PDB entry 7XS6 | electron microscopy, 2.90 A resolution | chains B and A

[Chain B (and A)]
Name: Chitin synthase 1
Organism: Saccharomyces cerevisiae
Notes: EC 2.4.1.16; chain A of this document is another copy of the same molecule, construct and numbering; everything in this record applies to it too
UniProtKB: P08004 (CHS1_YEAST); residue numbers follow UniProt; this construct covers 1-1131
Sequence (1131 residues; each row starts with the number of its first residue):
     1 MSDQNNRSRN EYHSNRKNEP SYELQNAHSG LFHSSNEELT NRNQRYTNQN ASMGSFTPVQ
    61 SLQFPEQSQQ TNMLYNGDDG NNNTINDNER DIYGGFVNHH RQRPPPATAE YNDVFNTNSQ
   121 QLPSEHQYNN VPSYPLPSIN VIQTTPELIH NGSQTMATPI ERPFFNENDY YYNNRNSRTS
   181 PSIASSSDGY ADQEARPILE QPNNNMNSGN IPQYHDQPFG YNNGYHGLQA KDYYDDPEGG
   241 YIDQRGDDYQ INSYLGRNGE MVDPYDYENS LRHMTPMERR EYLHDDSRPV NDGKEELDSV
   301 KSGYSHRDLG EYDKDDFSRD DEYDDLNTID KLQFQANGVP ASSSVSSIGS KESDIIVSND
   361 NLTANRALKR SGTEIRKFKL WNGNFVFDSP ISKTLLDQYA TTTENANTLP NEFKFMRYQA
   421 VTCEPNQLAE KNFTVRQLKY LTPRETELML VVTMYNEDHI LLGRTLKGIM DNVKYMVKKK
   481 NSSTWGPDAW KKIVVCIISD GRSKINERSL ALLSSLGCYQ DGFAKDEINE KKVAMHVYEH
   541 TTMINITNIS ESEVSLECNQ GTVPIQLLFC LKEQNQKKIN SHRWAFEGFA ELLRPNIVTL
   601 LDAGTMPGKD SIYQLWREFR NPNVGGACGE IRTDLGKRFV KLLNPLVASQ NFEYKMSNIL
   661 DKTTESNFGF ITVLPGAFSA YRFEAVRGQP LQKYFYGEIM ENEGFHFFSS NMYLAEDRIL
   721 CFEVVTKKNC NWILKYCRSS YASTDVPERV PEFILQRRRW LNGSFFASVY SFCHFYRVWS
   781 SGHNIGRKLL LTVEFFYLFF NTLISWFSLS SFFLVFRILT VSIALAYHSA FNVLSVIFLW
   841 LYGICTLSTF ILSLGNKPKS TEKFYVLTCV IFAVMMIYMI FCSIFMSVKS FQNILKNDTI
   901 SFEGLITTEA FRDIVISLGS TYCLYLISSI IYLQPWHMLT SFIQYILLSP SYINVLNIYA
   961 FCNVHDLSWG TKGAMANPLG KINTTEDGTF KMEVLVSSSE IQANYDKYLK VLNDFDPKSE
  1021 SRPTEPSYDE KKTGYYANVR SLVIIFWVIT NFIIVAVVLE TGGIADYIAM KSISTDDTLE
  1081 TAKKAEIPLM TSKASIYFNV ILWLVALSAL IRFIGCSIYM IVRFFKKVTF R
Disordered / not traced: 1-377, 699-703, 897-907, 1076-1084
Curated features (UniProtKB/Swiss-Prot):
  - modified residue: Ser-34 (Phosphoserine), Ser-35 (Phosphoserine), Ser-270 (Phosphoserine), Ser-299 (Phosphoserine), Ser-318 (Phosphoserine), Thr-328 (Phosphothreonine), Ser-358 (Phosphoserine)
Ligand contacts:
  - 0V9 ((19R,22S)-25-amino-22-hydroxy-22-oxido-16-oxo-17,21,23-trioxa-22lambda~5~-phosphapentacosan-19-yl (9Z)-hexadec-9-enoate), molecule 1: Leu-809, Ser-810, Phe-813, Arg-817, Leu-839, Trp-840, Tyr-842, Gly-843, Ile-844, Thr-846, Leu-847, Phe-850, Val-1048, Phe-1052, Val-1055, Leu-1059, Glu-1060, Thr-1061, Ile-1087, Pro-1088, Leu-1089
  - 0V9, molecule 2: Val-1048, Ile-1049, Phe-1052, Thr-1061, Gly-1062, Gly-1063, Asp-1066
  - Nikkomycin Z (BGI; (2S)-{[(2S,3S,4S)-2-amino-4-hydroxy-4-(5-hydroxypyridin-2-yl)-3-methylbutanoyl]amino}[(2R,3S,4R,5R)-5-(2,4-dioxo-3,4-dihydropyrimidin-1(2H)-yl)-3,4-dihydroxyoxolan-2-yl]acetic acid (non-preferred name)): Thr-453, Met-454, Tyr-455, Glu-457, Asp-500, Asn-575, Lys-577, Lys-578, Ser-581, Asp-602, Ala-603, Thr-605, Ile-631, Tyr-654, Pro-675, Gly-676, Ala-677, Thr-744, Asp-745, Gln-756, Arg-759, Trp-760
  - tetradecane (C14), molecule 1: Asn-644, Pro-645, Leu-646, Glu-748, Arg-749, Val-750, Val-866, Cys-869, Val-870, Ala-873, Leu-947, Leu-948
  - tetradecane (C14), molecule 2: Phe-707, Phe-765, Trp-806, Tyr-1035, Asn-1038, Val-1039, Leu-1042, Val-1043, Phe-1046
  - tetradecane (C14), molecule 3: Ile-804, Phe-807, Ile-1054, Lys-1093, Tyr-1097, Ile-1101, Leu-1104
  - tetradecane (C14), molecule 4: Tyr-827, Ser-829, Phe-831, Leu-834, Val-874, Ile-877, Tyr-878, Phe-881, Phe-885
  - tetradecane (C14), molecule 5: Ser-829, Ala-830, Val-833, Leu-834, Ile-837, Phe-838, Leu-841
  - tetradecane (C14), molecule 6: Val-836, Ile-837, Trp-840, Leu-841
  - tetradecane (C14), molecule 7: Ile-844, Ser-848, Leu-852, Ser-860, Thr-861, Phe-864
  - tetradecane (C14), molecule 8: Asn-1038, Leu-1042, Ile-1045, Ile-1049
  - tetradecane (C14), molecule 9: Ile-1053, Val-1057, Ile-1064, Lys-1093
  - tetradecane (C14), molecule 10: Ile-1064, Tyr-1067, Ile-1068, Lys-1071
Reported in the primary citation:
  - self-association interface (contacts with another copy of this molecule); pairs are residue here / residue on that copy: Leu-854/Leu-854, Asn-856/Asn-1038 (hydrogen bond), Lys-857/Trp-969 (hydrophobic contact), Ile-1087/Ile-1087
  - binding site for Nikkomycin Z: Tyr-455, Glu-457, Lys-578, Asp-602, Ile-631, Tyr-654, Pro-675, Ala-677, Thr-744, Arg-759, Trp-760
  - catalytic residues: Asp-717, Arg-759, Trp-760 (proposed by the authors, not directly observed)
  - mutagenesis - Y455A, E457A, K578A, D717A, R759A, W760A: decreased catalytic activity
  - mutagenesis - K577A: unchanged catalytic activity
  - conformationally variable residues (loop rearrangement, side-chain flip): Ile-631, Phe-668 to Ala-677

[Chain B / chain A interface]
Residue-residue contacts (189):
  Phe-378(B) / Thr-989(A)
  Phe-378(B) / Phe-990(A)
  Lys-379(B) / Asp-987(A)
  Lys-379(B) / Gly-988(A)
  Leu-380(B) / Thr-984(A)
  Leu-380(B) / Gly-988(A)
  Phe-385(B) / Phe-990(A)  hydrophobic
  Ile-391(B) / Ile-1001(A)
  Lys-393(B) / Gln-1002(A)
  Thr-394(B) / Gln-1002(A)  hydrogen bond
  Thr-394(B) / Tyr-1005(A)
  Leu-395(B) / Tyr-1005(A)
  Asp-458(B) / Phe-1015(A)
  His-459(B) / Leu-1012(A)
  His-459(B) / Phe-1015(A)
  Arg-502(B) / Ala-976(A)
  Arg-502(B) / Asn-977(A)  hydrogen bond (side chain-backbone)
  Arg-502(B) / Leu-979(A)
  Ser-503(B) / Ala-976(A)
  Glu-507(B) / Tyr-1008(A)
  Glu-507(B) / Val-1011(A)
  Arg-508(B) / Leu-1012(A)
  Arg-508(B) / Phe-1015(A)
  Ala-511(B) / Tyr-1008(A)
  Ala-511(B) / Val-1011(A)  hydrophobic
  Ala-511(B) / Leu-1012(A)
  Leu-512(B) / Leu-1012(A)  hydrophobic
  Ser-514(B) / Tyr-1005(A)
  Ser-514(B) / Tyr-1008(A)
  Ser-515(B) / Tyr-1005(A)
  Ser-515(B) / Leu-1012(A)
  Tyr-519(B) / Tyr-1008(A)
  Gln-520(B) / Asn-1004(A)
  Asp-521(B) / Leu-995(A)
  Asp-521(B) / Asn-1004(A)  hydrogen bond (backbone-side chain)
  Asp-521(B) / Lys-1007(A)  salt bridge
  Asp-521(B) / Tyr-1008(A)  hydrogen bond
  Phe-523(B) / Val-994(A)  hydrophobic
  Phe-523(B) / Leu-995(A)
  Ala-524(B) / Leu-979(A)
  Lys-525(B) / Gly-980(A)
  Lys-525(B) / Lys-981(A)
  Lys-525(B) / Ile-982(A)
  Asp-526(B) / Gly-980(A)  hydrogen bond (backbone-backbone)
  Glu-527(B) / Lys-981(A)  salt bridge
  Glu-527(B) / Ile-982(A)  hydrogen bond (backbone-backbone)
  Ile-528(B) / Ile-982(A)  hydrophobic
  Asn-529(B) / Ile-982(A)  hydrogen bond (backbone-backbone)
  Asn-529(B) / Asn-983(A)
  Asn-529(B) / Thr-984(A)  hydrogen bond
  Ser-552(B) / Phe-1015(A)
  Ser-552(B) / Pro-1017(A)
  Arg-817(B) / Gly-1063(A)
  Arg-817(B) / Asp-1066(A)  salt bridge
  Val-821(B) / Met-1070(A)  hydrophobic
  Ala-824(B) / Met-1070(A)  hydrophobic
  Leu-825(B) / Met-1070(A)  hydrophobic
  Leu-825(B) / Ile-1073(A)  hydrophobic
  His-828(B) / Ile-1073(A)
  His-828(B) / Ser-1074(A)
  Asn-832(B) / Tyr-1067(A)
  Asn-832(B) / Met-1070(A)
  Val-833(B) / Tyr-1067(A)
  Val-836(B) / Gly-1062(A)
  Val-836(B) / Gly-1063(A)
  Val-836(B) / Tyr-1067(A)  hydrophobic
  Leu-839(B) / Gly-1062(A)
  Leu-839(B) / Gly-1063(A)
  Trp-840(B) / Phe-1052(A)  hydrophobic
  Trp-840(B) / Ile-1053(A)  hydrophobic
  Trp-840(B) / Ala-1056(A)  hydrophobic
  Trp-840(B) / Gly-1062(A)  hydrogen bond (side chain-backbone)
  Ile-844(B) / Ile-1049(A)  hydrophobic
  Leu-847(B) / Val-1048(A)  hydrophobic
  Leu-847(B) / Ile-1049(A)  hydrophobic
  Ser-848(B) / Ile-1045(A)
  Ile-851(B) / Ile-1044(A)  hydrophobic
  Ile-851(B) / Ile-1045(A)  hydrophobic
  Leu-852(B) / Ser-1041(A)
  Leu-854(B) / Leu-854(A)
  Gly-855(B) / Arg-1040(A)  hydrogen bond (backbone-side chain)
  Asn-856(B) / Trp-969(A)
  Asn-856(B) / Ala-1037(A)
  Asn-856(B) / Asn-1038(A)  hydrogen bond
  Asn-856(B) / Ser-1041(A)
  Lys-857(B) / Trp-969(A)
  Ser-860(B) / Trp-969(A)
  Ser-860(B) / Gly-1034(A)
  Ser-860(B) / Asn-1038(A)
  Thr-861(B) / Asn-1038(A)
  Trp-969(B) / Asn-856(A)
  Trp-969(B) / Lys-857(A)
  Trp-969(B) / Ser-860(A)
  Ala-976(B) / Arg-502(A)
  Ala-976(B) / Ser-503(A)
  Asn-977(B) / Arg-502(A)  hydrogen bond
  Leu-979(B) / Arg-502(A)
  Leu-979(B) / Ala-524(A)
  Gly-980(B) / Lys-525(A)
  Gly-980(B) / Asp-526(A)  hydrogen bond (backbone-backbone)
  Lys-981(B) / Lys-525(A)
  Lys-981(B) / Glu-527(A)  salt bridge
  Ile-982(B) / Lys-525(A)
  Ile-982(B) / Glu-527(A)  hydrogen bond (backbone-backbone)
  Ile-982(B) / Ile-528(A)  hydrophobic
  Ile-982(B) / Asn-529(A)  hydrogen bond (backbone-backbone)
  Asn-983(B) / Asn-529(A)
  Thr-984(B) / Leu-380(A)
  Thr-984(B) / Asn-529(A)  hydrogen bond
  Asp-987(B) / Lys-379(A)
  Gly-988(B) / Lys-379(A)
  Gly-988(B) / Leu-380(A)
  Thr-989(B) / Phe-378(A)
  Phe-990(B) / Phe-378(A)
  Phe-990(B) / Phe-385(A)  hydrophobic
  Val-994(B) / Phe-523(A)  hydrophobic
  Leu-995(B) / Asp-521(A)
  Leu-995(B) / Phe-523(A)
  Ile-1001(B) / Ile-391(A)
  Gln-1002(B) / Lys-393(A)
  Gln-1002(B) / Thr-394(A)  hydrogen bond
  Asn-1004(B) / Asp-521(A)  hydrogen bond (side chain-backbone)
  Tyr-1005(B) / Thr-394(A)
  Tyr-1005(B) / Leu-395(A)
  Tyr-1005(B) / Ser-514(A)
  Tyr-1005(B) / Ser-515(A)
  Lys-1007(B) / Asp-521(A)  salt bridge
  Tyr-1008(B) / Ala-511(A)
  Tyr-1008(B) / Ser-514(A)
  Tyr-1008(B) / Tyr-519(A)
  Tyr-1008(B) / Asp-521(A)  hydrogen bond
  Leu-1012(B) / His-459(A)
  Phe-1015(B) / Asp-458(A)
  Phe-1015(B) / His-459(A)
  Phe-1015(B) / Arg-508(A)
  Phe-1015(B) / Ser-552(A)
  Pro-1017(B) / Ser-552(A)
  Gly-1034(B) / Ser-860(A)
  Ala-1037(B) / Asn-856(A)
  Asn-1038(B) / Asn-856(A)  hydrogen bond
  Asn-1038(B) / Ser-860(A)
  Asn-1038(B) / Thr-861(A)
  Arg-1040(B) / Gly-855(A)  hydrogen bond (side chain-backbone)
  Ser-1041(B) / Leu-852(A)
  Ser-1041(B) / Asn-856(A)
  Ile-1044(B) / Ile-851(A)  hydrophobic
  Ile-1045(B) / Ser-848(A)
  Ile-1045(B) / Ile-851(A)  hydrophobic
  Val-1048(B) / Leu-847(A)  hydrophobic
  Ile-1049(B) / Ile-844(A)  hydrophobic
  Ile-1049(B) / Leu-847(A)  hydrophobic
  Phe-1052(B) / Trp-840(A)  hydrophobic
  Ile-1053(B) / Trp-840(A)  hydrophobic
  Ala-1056(B) / Trp-840(A)  hydrophobic
  Gly-1062(B) / Val-836(A)
  Gly-1062(B) / Leu-839(A)
  Gly-1062(B) / Trp-840(A)  hydrogen bond (backbone-side chain)
  Gly-1063(B) / Arg-817(A)
  Gly-1063(B) / Val-836(A)
  Gly-1063(B) / Leu-839(A)
  Asp-1066(B) / Arg-817(A)  salt bridge
  Asp-1066(B) / Leu-1089(A)
  Tyr-1067(B) / Asn-832(A)
  Tyr-1067(B) / Val-833(A)
  Tyr-1067(B) / Val-836(A)  hydrophobic
  Ala-1069(B) / Leu-1089(A)  hydrophobic
  Met-1070(B) / Val-821(A)  hydrophobic
  Met-1070(B) / Ala-824(A)  hydrophobic
  Met-1070(B) / Leu-825(A)  hydrophobic
  Met-1070(B) / Asn-832(A)
  Ile-1073(B) / Leu-825(A)  hydrophobic
  Ile-1073(B) / His-828(A)
  Ile-1073(B) / Leu-1089(A)  hydrophobic
  Ser-1074(B) / His-828(A)
  Ala-1085(B) / Ile-1087(A)
  Ala-1085(B) / Leu-1089(A)
  Glu-1086(B) / Glu-1086(A)
  Glu-1086(B) / Ile-1087(A)
  Glu-1086(B) / Pro-1088(A)
  Ile-1087(B) / Ala-1085(A)
  Ile-1087(B) / Glu-1086(A)
  Ile-1087(B) / Ile-1087(A)  hydrogen bond (backbone-backbone)
  Ile-1087(B) / Leu-1089(A)  hydrophobic
  Pro-1088(B) / Glu-1086(A)
  Leu-1089(B) / Asp-1066(A)
  Leu-1089(B) / Ala-1069(A)  hydrophobic
  Leu-1089(B) / Ile-1073(A)  hydrophobic
  Leu-1089(B) / Ala-1085(A)
  Leu-1089(B) / Ile-1087(A)  hydrophobic
Also at the interface, not in a pair above, chain B (115 interface residues in all): Phe-387, Pro-390, Ser-392, Gln-398, Leu-510, Glu-551, Glu-553, Gln-574, Ser-835, Leu-967, Met-975, Val-996, Val-1011, Thr-1061, Ile-1064, Lys-1071
Also at the interface, not in a pair above, chain A (116 interface residues in all): Phe-387, Pro-390, Ser-392, Gln-398, Glu-507, Leu-510, Leu-512, Gln-520, Glu-551, Glu-553, Leu-556, Gln-574, Ser-835, Leu-967, Met-975, Val-996, Thr-1061, Ile-1064, Lys-1071

[Summary]
115 residues of chain B and 116 residues of chain A are in contact, with 23 hydrogen bonds and 6 salt bridges.
Among the polar pairs are Asp-521(B)/Lys-1007(A), Glu-527(B)/Lys-981(A) and Arg-817(B)/Asp-1066(A). From the
paper: catalytic residues Asp-717(B), Arg-759(B) and Trp-760(B); Y455A, E457A and K578A of chain B, among
others, reduce catalytic activity; 7 substitutions were tested in all.
Chain B and chain A are both Chitin synthase 1 (Saccharomyces cerevisiae); the structure, structure of a
membrane-integrated glycosyltransferase with inhibitor, was determined by electron microscopy (same
publication as 7XS7).
